Entry 8JVC (X-ray diffraction, 2.15 A resolution); this record covers chain A.

== Chain A ==
Protein: GTP-dependent dephospho-CoA kinase
Source organism: Thermococcus kodakarensis
Notes: EC 2.7.1.237
Reference sequence: Q5JIY7 (DPCKG_THEKO); residue numbers follow UniProt; this construct covers 1-177
Chain sequence (177 residues; numbered 1 to 177; the number before each row is that of its first residue):
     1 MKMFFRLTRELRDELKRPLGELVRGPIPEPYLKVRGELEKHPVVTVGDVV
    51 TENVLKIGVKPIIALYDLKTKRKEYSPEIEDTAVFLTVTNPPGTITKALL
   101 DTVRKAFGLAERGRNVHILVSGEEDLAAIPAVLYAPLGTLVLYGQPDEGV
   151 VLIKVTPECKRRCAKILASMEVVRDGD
Unresolved in the structure: 1-2, 175-177
Swiss-Prot annotation at these positions:
  - binding site (GTP): Gly25, Tyr31, Asp48, Val49, Val50, Asp67, Lys69, Glu124, Asp147

== Overview ==
Curated annotation (UniProt) lists 9 GTP-binding residues.
Chain A is GTP-dependent dephospho-CoA kinase (Thermococcus kodakarensis); the structure, Crystal structure of
dephospho-coenzyme A kinase, was determined by X-ray diffraction (same publication as 8JVF and 8JVG).
